Entry 7NAU (electron microscopy, 3.78 A resolution); this record covers chains A and E of the 21 polymer chains in the assembly.

# Chain A
Molecule: 16S rRNA
Organism: Escherichia coli (strain K12)
Sequence (1542 nucleotides; each row starts with the number of its first residue):
     1 AAAUUGAAGAGUUUGAUCAUGGCUCAGAUUGAACGCUGGCGGCAGGCCUA
    51 ACACAUGCAAGUCGAACGGUAACAGGAAGAAGCUUGCUUCUUUGCUGACG
   101 AGUGGCGGACGGGUGAGUAAUGUCUGGGAAACUGCCUGAUGGAGGGGGAU
   151 AACUACUGGAAACGGUAGCUAAUACCGCAUAACGUCGCAAGACCAAAGAG
   201 GGGGACCUUCGGGCCUCUUGCCAUCGGAUGUGCCCAGAUGGGAUUAGCUA
   251 GUAGGUGGGGUAACGGCUCACCUAGGCGACGAUCCCUAGCUGGUCUGAGA
   301 GGAUGACCAGCCACACUGGAACUGAGACACGGUCCAGACUCCUACGGGAG
   351 GCAGCAGUGGGGAAUAUUGCACAAUGGGCGCAAGCCUGAUGCAGCCAUGC
   401 CGCGUGUAUGAAGAAGGCCUUCGGGUUGUAAAGUACUUUCAGCGGGGAGG
   451 AAGGGAGUAAAGUUAAUACCUUUGCUCAUUGACGUUACCCGCAGAAGAAG
   501 CACCGGCUAACUCCGUGCCAGCAGCCXCGGUAAUACGGAGGGUGCAAGCG
   551 UUAAUCGGAAUUACUGGGCGUAAAGCGCACGCAGGCGGUUUGUUAAGUCA
   601 GAUGUGAAAUCCCCGGGCUCAACCUGGGAACUGCAUCUGAUACUGGCAAG
   651 CUUGAGUCUCGUAGAGGGGGGUAGAAUUCCAGGUGUAGCGGUGAAAUGCG
   701 UAGAGAUCUGGAGGAAUACCGGUGGCGAAGGCGGCCCCCUGGACGAAGAC
   751 UGACGCUCAGGUGCGAAAGCGUGGGGAGCAAACAGGAUUAGAUACCCUGG
   801 UAGUCCACGCCGUAAACGAUGUCGACUUGGAGGUUGUGCCCUUGAGGCGU
   851 GGCUUCCGGAGCUAACGCGUUAAGUCGACCGCCUGGGGAGUACGGCCGCA
   901 AGGUUAAAACUCAAAUGAAUUGACGGGGGCCCGCACAAGCGGUGGAGCAU
   951 GUGGUUUAAUUCGAUGXAACGCGAAGAACCUUACCUGGUCUUGACAUCCA
  1001 CGGAAGUUUUCAGAGAUGAGAAUGUGCCUUCGGGAACCGUGAGACAGGUG
  1051 CUGCAUGGCUGUCGUCAGCUCGUGUUGUGAAAUGUUGGGUUAAGUCCCGC
  1101 AACGAGCGCAACCCUUAUCCUUUGUUGCCAGCGGUCCGGCCGGGAACUCA
  1151 AAGGAGACUGCCAGUGAUAAACUGGAGGAAGGUGGGGAUGACGUCAAGUC
  1201 AUCAUGGCCCUUACGACCAGGGCUACACACGUGCUACAAUGGCGCAUACA
  1251 AAGAGAAGCGACCUCGCGAGAGCAAGCGGACCUCAUAAAGUGCGUCGUAG
  1301 UCCGGAUUGGAGUCUGCAACUCGACUCCAUGAAGUCGGAAUCGCUAGUAA
  1351 UCGUGGAUCAGAAUGCCACGGUGAAUACGUUCCCGGGCCUUGUACACACC
  1401 GCCCGUXACACCAUGGGAGUGGGUUGCAAAAGAAGUAGGUAGCUUAACCU
  1451 UCGGGAGGGCGCUUACCACUUUGUGAUUCAUGACUGGGGUGAAGUCGUAA
  1501 CAAGGUAACCGUAGGGGAACCUGCGGUUGGAUCACCUCCUUA
Not modelled in the structure: 1401-1408, 1492-1501, 1541-1542
Modified positions: PSU (pseudouridine-5'-monophosphate) at position 516, G7M (N7-methyl-guanosine-5'-monophosphate) at position 527, 2MG (2N-methylguanosine-5'-monophosphate) at position 966, 5MC (5-methylcytidine-5'-monophosphate) at position 967, 2MG (2N-methylguanosine-5'-monophosphate) at position 1207, 4OC (4n,o2'-methylcytidine-5'-monophosphate) at position 1402, 5MC (5-methylcytidine-5'-monophosphate) at position 1407, UR3 (3-methyluridine-5'-monophoshate) at position 1498, 2MG (2N-methylguanosine-5'-monophosphate) at position 1516, MA6 (6N-dimethyladenosine-5'-monophoshate) at position 1518, MA6 (6N-dimethyladenosine-5'-monophoshate) at position 1519
Ion coordination: Mg2+ site 1 near G21 (its only coordinating residue here); Mg2+ site 2 near G41 (its only coordinating residue here); Mg2+ site 3: C48, G115; Mg2+ site 4 near A53 (its only coordinating residue here); Mg2+ site 5 near U56 (its only coordinating residue here); Mg2+ site 6: A59, U387; Mg2+ site 7: A109, G331; Mg2+ site 8 near G111 (its only coordinating residue here); Mg2+ site 9 near G113 (its only coordinating residue here); Mg2+ site 10: A116, G117, G289; Mg2+ site 11: G145, A197; Mg2+ site 12: A174, C175; 27 more Mg2+ sites not listed
Reported in the primary citation:
  - conformationally variable residues (order/disorder transition): A1492 to A1493

# Chain E
Protein: 30S ribosomal protein S5
Organism: Escherichia coli (strain K12)
UniProtKB: P0A7W1 (RS5_ECOLI); residues 1-167 here = UniProt positions 1-167
Sequence (167 residues; each row starts with the number of its first residue):
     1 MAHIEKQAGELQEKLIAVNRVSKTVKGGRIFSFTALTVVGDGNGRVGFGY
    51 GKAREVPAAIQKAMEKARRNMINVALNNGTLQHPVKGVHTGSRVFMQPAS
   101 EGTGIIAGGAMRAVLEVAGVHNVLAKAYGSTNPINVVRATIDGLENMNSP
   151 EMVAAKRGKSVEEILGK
Not modelled in the structure: 1-9, 166-167
Curated features (UniProtKB/Swiss-Prot):
  - modified residue: Ala2 (N-acetylalanine)
  - natural variant: Arg20 (R20L: In strain: SPCR9), Val21 (V21E: In strain: SPCR7), Ser22 (S22P: In strain: SPCR13 and SPCR15), Gly104 (G104R: In strain: N-660), Arg112 (R112G: In strain: NEA-314; R112L: In strain: N-421 and D-1023; R112S: In strain: NEA-319), Glu151 (E151S: In strain: B), Glu162 to Lys167 (sequence variant, change not given here; In strain: 0-1)
  - mutagenesis: Arg20 to Arg29 (No effect on mRNA unwinding ability of the ribosome)

# Chain A / chain E interface
Contacting residue pairs (66):
  U5(A) with Ser100(E), base contact
  G6(A) with Ala99(E), base contact; Ser100(E), hydrogen bond to the base; Thr103(E), base contact; Leu124(E), base contact
  A7(A) with Phe95(E), base contact; Gln97(E), base contact; Ile106(E), sugar contact; Leu124(E), base contact; Ala125(E), hydrogen bond to the sugar; Lys126(E), sugar contact
  A8(A) with Ile106(E), base contact; Ala107(E), sugar contact; Gly108(E), hydrogen bond to the sugar; Arg112(E), hydrogen bond to the base; Ala125(E), sugar contact; Lys126(E), sugar contact
  G9(A) with Gly108(E), phosphate contact; Met111(E), phosphate contact; Lys126(E), salt bridge to the phosphate; Ala127(E), phosphate contact
  A10(A) with Thr131(E), hydrogen bond to the phosphate
  G15(A) with Ser22(E), hydrogen bond to the sugar; Thr24(E), base contact; Arg29(E), hydrogen bond to the sugar
  A16(A) with Val21(E), sugar contact; Ser22(E), hydrogen bond to the sugar
  U17(A) with Asn19(E), hydrogen bond to the phosphate
  C18(A) with Asn132(E), hydrogen bond to the phosphate; Asn135(E), phosphate contact
  A19(A) with Thr90(E), phosphate contact; Ser130(E), hydrogen bond to the phosphate; Asn132(E), phosphate contact; Asn135(E), phosphate contact
  U20(A) with Ser130(E), phosphate contact
  A559(A) with Lys126(E), salt bridge to the phosphate
  A560(A) with Tyr128(E), stacking on the base
  G568(A) with Arg93(E), salt bridge to the phosphate
  A864(A) with Thr90(E), phosphate contact
  U921(A) with Thr24(E), hydrogen bond to the sugar
  G922(A) with Thr24(E), sugar contact; Lys26(E), phosphate contact
  A923(A) with Lys26(E), phosphate contact
  C1071(A) with Arg54(E), salt bridge to the phosphate
  U1073(A) with Lys62(E), salt bridge to the phosphate
  G1074(A) with Arg69(E), salt bridge to the phosphate
  U1078(A) with His89(E), sugar contact; Thr90(E), sugar contact; Ile134(E), sugar contact; Asn135(E), hydrogen bond to the base; Arg138(E), sugar contact
  G1079(A) with Tyr50(E), phosphate contact
  A1080(A) with Ser22(E), sugar contact; Lys52(E), salt bridge to the phosphate
  A1081(A) with Val21(E), phosphate contact; Lys23(E), phosphate contact; Lys52(E), salt bridge to the phosphate
  A1534(A) with Arg29(E), hydrogen bond to the base
  C1535(A) with Arg29(E), salt bridge to the phosphate
  C1536(A) with Phe31(E), sugar contact
  U1537(A) with Arg20(E), hydrogen bond to the sugar; Phe33(E), base contact
  C1538(A) with Val18(E), base contact; Val56(E), base contact
  C1539(A) with Ile60(E), base contact
  U1540(A) with Leu15(E), base contact
Interface residues without a listed pair, chain A (36 interface residues in all): G558, G567, G1072
Interface residues without a listed pair, chain E (49 interface residues in all): Val25, Ser32, Thr34, Pro57, Ile105, Gly129

# Overview
36 residues of chain A and 49 residues of chain E are in contact, with 15 hydrogen bonds, 9 salt bridges and 1
aromatic stacking contact. Polar contacts include G6(A)-Ser100(E), A8(A)-Arg112(E) and U1078(A)-Asn135(E).
Curated annotation (UniProt) lists 10 mutagenesis sites on chain E. From the paper: conformational variability
at A1492(A).
Chain A is 16S rRNA and chain E is 30S ribosomal protein S5, both from Escherichia coli (strain K12); the
structure, Bacterial 30S ribosomal subunit assembly complex state C (Consensus Refinement), was determined by
electron microscopy together with 7AF3, 7AF5, 7AF8, 7AFA, 7AFD, 7AFH and 17 further entries from the same
study.
